PDB entry 3N9Q | X-ray diffraction, 2.30 A resolution | chains A and C of the 3 polymer chains in the assembly

[Chain A]
Molecule: Putative uncharacterized protein
Source organism: Caenorhabditis elegans
Notes: EC 1.14.11.27; fragment: PHD domain
UniProtKB: Q9GYI0 (Q9GYI0_CAEEL); residues 188-711 here correspond to UniProt positions 201-724 (UniProt number = residue number + 13)
Amino-acid sequence (528 residues; row label = number of the first residue in the row):
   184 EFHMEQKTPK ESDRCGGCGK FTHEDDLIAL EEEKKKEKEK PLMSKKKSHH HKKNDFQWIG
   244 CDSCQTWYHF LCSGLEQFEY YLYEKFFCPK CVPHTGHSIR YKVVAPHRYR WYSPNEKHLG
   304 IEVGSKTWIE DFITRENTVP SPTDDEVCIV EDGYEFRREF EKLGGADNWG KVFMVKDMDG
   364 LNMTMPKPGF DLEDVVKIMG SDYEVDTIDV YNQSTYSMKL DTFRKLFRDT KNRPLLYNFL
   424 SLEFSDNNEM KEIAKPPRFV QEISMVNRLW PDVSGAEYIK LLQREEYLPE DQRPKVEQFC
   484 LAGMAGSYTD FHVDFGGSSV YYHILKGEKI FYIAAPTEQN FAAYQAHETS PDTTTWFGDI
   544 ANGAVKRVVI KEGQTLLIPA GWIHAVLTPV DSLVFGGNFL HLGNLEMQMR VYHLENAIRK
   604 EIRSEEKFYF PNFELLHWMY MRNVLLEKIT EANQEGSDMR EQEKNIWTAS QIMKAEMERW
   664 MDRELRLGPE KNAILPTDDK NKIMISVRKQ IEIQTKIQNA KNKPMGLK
Unresolved in the structure: 184-191, 209-234, 674-676, 705-711
Differences from the reference sequence: expression tag (184-187)
Swiss-Prot annotation at these positions:
  - zinc finger: Ser-195 to His-277 (PHD-type)
  - binding site (substrate): Thr-492 to Asp-497, Tyr-505, Lys-512, His-567
  - binding site (Fe cation): His-495, Asp-497, His-567
Ion coordination: Zn2+ site 1: Cys-198, Cys-201, His-252, Cys-255; Zn2+ site 2: Cys-244, Cys-247, Cys-271, Cys-274; Fe2+: His-495, Asp-497, His-567 (together with N-oxalylglycine)
Ligand contacts: N-oxalylglycine (OGA): Asn-421, Leu-423, Leu-484, Thr-492, His-495, Asp-497, Val-503, Tyr-505, Lys-512, His-567, Val-569, Thr-571
From the paper describing this entry:
  - mutagenesis - D196A, W241A, G243E, D245A, Q248A, W250A: abolished binding to Histone H3 peptide
  - mutagenesis - D389A, Q396A, T398A, F482A, D497A, Y505A, E531I, N581A: decreased catalytic activity
  - mutagenesis - S424A, E609A/K610A/F611A: abolished catalytic activity
  - specificity-determining residues: Thr-398, Glu-531 (by similarity / conservation)

[Chain C]
Molecule: Histone H3 peptide
Notes: fragment: JMJC domain
UniProtKB: P08898 (H3_CAEEL); residues 19-35 here correspond to UniProt positions 20-36 (UniProt number = residue number + 1)
Amino-acid sequence (17 residues; row label = number of the first residue in the row):
    19 QLATKAARKS APASGGV
Unresolved in the structure: 19-22, 31-35
Modified residues: Lys-27 (n-dimethyl-lysine; MLY)
Swiss-Prot annotation at these positions:
  - modified residue: Lys-23 (N6-acetyllysine), Lys-27 (N6,N6,N6-trimethyllysine), Ser-28 (Phosphoserine)

[Interface between chain A and chain C]
Residue-residue contacts - 34 pairs, chain A then chain C:
  Gln-260(A) / Lys-23(C)  hydrogen bond
  Asp-389(A) / Ser-28(C)  hydrogen bond
  Ile-391(A) / Ala-25(C)
  Ile-391(A) / Arg-26(C)
  Gln-396(A) / Ala-25(C)
  Ser-397(A) / Lys-23(C)
  Ser-397(A) / Ala-25(C)
  Thr-398(A) / Lys-23(C)  hydrogen bond (backbone-backbone)
  Thr-398(A) / Ala-24(C)  hydrogen bond (side chain-backbone)
  Thr-398(A) / Ala-25(C)
  Thr-398(A) / Arg-26(C)
  Leu-423(A) / Lys-27(C)
  Ser-424(A) / Lys-27(C)
  Ser-424(A) / Ser-28(C)  hydrogen bond (side chain-backbone)
  Val-479(A) / Ala-29(C)  hydrophobic
  Phe-482(A) / Lys-27(C)
  Leu-484(A) / Lys-27(C)
  Phe-494(A) / Arg-26(C)  hydrogen bond (backbone-side chain)
  His-495(A) / Arg-26(C)
  Asp-497(A) / Lys-27(C)
  Phe-498(A) / Ala-29(C)  hydrophobic
  Tyr-527(A) / Arg-26(C)
  Glu-531(A) / Arg-26(C)  salt bridge
  Asn-581(A) / Lys-27(C)
  Glu-608(A) / Lys-23(C)
  Lys-610(A) / Lys-23(C)
  Lys-610(A) / Ser-28(C)
  Lys-610(A) / Ala-29(C)  hydrogen bond (backbone-backbone)
  Lys-610(A) / Pro-30(C)
  Phe-611(A) / Lys-23(C)
  Phe-611(A) / Ala-24(C)
  Phe-611(A) / Arg-26(C)
  Phe-611(A) / Lys-27(C)
  Phe-611(A) / Ser-28(C)
Interface residues without a listed pair, chain A (27 interface residues in all): Lys-235, Thr-492, Val-503, Gly-579, Gly-580, Pro-614

[Summary]
The interface between chain A and chain C involves 27 residues on one side and 8 on the other; the contacts
include 7 hydrogen bonds and 1 salt bridge. Polar contacts include Glu-531(A)/Arg-26(C), Gln-260(A)/Lys-23(C)
and Asp-389(A)/Ser-28(C). The paper reports that D389A, Q396A and T398A of chain A, among others, reduce
catalytic activity; specificity determinants Thr-398(A) and Glu-531(A); 16 substitutions were tested in all.
Chain A is Putative uncharacterized protein (Caenorhabditis elegans) and chain C is Histone H3 peptide; the
structure, ceKDM7A from C.elegans, complex with H3K4me3 peptide, H3K27me2 peptide and NOG, was determined by
X-ray diffraction together with 3N9L, 3N9M, 3N9N, 3N9O and 3N9P from the same study.
